4A93 - chains B and J of the 15 polymer chains in the assembly; structure by X-ray diffraction, 3.40 A resolution.

[Chain B]
Name: DNA-directed RNA polymerase II subunit RPB2
From: Saccharomyces cerevisiae
Notes: EC 2.7.7.6
Reference sequence: P08518 (RPB2_YEAST); numbering as in UniProt (aligned over 1-1224)
Chain sequence (1224 residues; row label = number of the first residue in the row):
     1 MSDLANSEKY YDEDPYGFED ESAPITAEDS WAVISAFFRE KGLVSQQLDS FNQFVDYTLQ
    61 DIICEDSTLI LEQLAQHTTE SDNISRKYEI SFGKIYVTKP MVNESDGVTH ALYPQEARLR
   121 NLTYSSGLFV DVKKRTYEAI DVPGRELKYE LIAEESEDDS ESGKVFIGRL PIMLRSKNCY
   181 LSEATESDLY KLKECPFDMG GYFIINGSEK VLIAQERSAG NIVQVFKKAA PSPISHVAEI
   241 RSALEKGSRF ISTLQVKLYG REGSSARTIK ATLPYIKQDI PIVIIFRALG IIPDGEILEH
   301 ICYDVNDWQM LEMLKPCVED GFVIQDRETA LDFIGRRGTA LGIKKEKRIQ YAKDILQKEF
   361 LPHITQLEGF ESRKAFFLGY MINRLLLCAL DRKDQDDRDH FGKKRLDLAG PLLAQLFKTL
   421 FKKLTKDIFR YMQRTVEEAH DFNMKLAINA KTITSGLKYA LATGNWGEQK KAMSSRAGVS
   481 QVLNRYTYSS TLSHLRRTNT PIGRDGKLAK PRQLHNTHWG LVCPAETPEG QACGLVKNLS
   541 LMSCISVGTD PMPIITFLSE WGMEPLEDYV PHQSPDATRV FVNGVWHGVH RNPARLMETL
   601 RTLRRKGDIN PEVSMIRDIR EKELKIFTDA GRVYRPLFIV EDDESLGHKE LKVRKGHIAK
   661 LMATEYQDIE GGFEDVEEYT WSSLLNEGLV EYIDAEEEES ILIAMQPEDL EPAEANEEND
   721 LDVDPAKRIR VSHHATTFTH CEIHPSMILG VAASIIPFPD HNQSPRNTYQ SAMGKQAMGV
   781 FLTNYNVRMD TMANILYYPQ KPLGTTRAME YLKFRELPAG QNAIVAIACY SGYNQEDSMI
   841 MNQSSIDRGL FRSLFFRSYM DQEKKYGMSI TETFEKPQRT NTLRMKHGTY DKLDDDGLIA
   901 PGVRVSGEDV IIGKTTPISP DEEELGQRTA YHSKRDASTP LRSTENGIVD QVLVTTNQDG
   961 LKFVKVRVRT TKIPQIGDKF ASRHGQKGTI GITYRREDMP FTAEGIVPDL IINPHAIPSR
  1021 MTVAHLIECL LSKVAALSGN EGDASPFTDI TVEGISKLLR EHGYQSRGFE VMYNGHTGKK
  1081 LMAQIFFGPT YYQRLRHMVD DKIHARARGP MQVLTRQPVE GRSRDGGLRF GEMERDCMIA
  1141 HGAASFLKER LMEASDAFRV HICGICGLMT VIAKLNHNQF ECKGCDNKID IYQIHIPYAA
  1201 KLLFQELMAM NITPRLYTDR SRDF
Not modelled in the structure: 1-19, 71-89, 135-163, 438-445, 503-508, 669-677, 716-721, 920-932, 934-935
Bound ions: Zn2+: Cys-1163, Cys-1166, Cys-1182, Cys-1185

[Chain J]
Name: DNA-directed RNA polymerases I, II, and III subunit rpabc 5
From: Saccharomyces cerevisiae
Reference sequence: P22139 (RPAB5_YEAST); numbering as in UniProt (aligned over 1-70)
Chain sequence (70 residues; each row starts with the number of its first residue):
     1 MIVPVRCFSC GKVVGDKWES YLNLLQEDEL DEGTALSRLG LKRYCCRRMI LTHVDLIEKF
    61 LRYNPLEKRD
Not modelled in the structure: 66-70
Swiss-Prot annotation at these positions:
  - binding site (Zn(2+)): Cys-7, Cys-10, Cys-45, Cys-46
  - cross-link: Lys-59 (Glycyl lysine isopeptide (Lys-Gly) (interchain with G-Cter in ubiquitin))
Bound ions: Zn2+: Cys-7, Cys-10, Cys-45, Cys-46

[How chain B and chain J interact]
Pairs across the interface (66; chain B residue first):
  Glu-186(B) / Arg-62(J)  salt bridge
  Ser-187(B) / Arg-62(J)
  Tyr-190(B) / Lys-59(J)
  Tyr-190(B) / Arg-62(J)
  Tyr-190(B) / Tyr-63(J)  hydrophobic
  Cys-195(B) / Tyr-63(J)
  Pro-196(B) / Tyr-63(J)
  Phe-197(B) / Lys-59(J)
  Val-780(B) / Leu-56(J)  hydrophobic
  Thr-783(B) / Phe-60(J)
  Thr-783(B) / Tyr-63(J)  hydrogen bond
  Asn-784(B) / Tyr-63(J)  hydrogen bond (backbone-side chain)
  Tyr-785(B) / Met-1(J)
  Tyr-785(B) / Phe-60(J)  hydrophobic
  Ile-795(B) / Met-1(J)  hydrophobic
  Leu-796(B) / Met-1(J)
  Tyr-797(B) / Met-1(J)
  Tyr-798(B) / Ile-2(J)
  Tyr-798(B) / Pro-4(J)  hydrophobic
  Pro-799(B) / Val-54(J)
  Pro-799(B) / Leu-56(J)  hydrophobic
  Gln-800(B) / Arg-48(J)
  Gln-800(B) / Met-49(J)
  Gln-800(B) / Thr-52(J)
  Lys-801(B) / Leu-51(J)
  Lys-801(B) / Thr-52(J)  hydrogen bond (backbone-side chain)
  Lys-801(B) / Val-54(J)
  Leu-803(B) / Leu-51(J)  hydrophobic
  Arg-815(B) / Val-54(J)
  Glu-816(B) / Val-54(J)
  Glu-816(B) / Leu-56(J)
  Leu-817(B) / Leu-56(J)  hydrophobic
  Asn-822(B) / Arg-48(J)  hydrogen bond (backbone-side chain)
  Asn-822(B) / Thr-52(J)  hydrogen bond
  Ala-823(B) / Arg-48(J)
  Ile-824(B) / Ser-9(J)
  Ile-824(B) / Cys-45(J)  hydrophobic
  Ile-824(B) / Arg-48(J)
  Ser-845(B) / Phe-8(J)  hydrogen bond (side chain-backbone)
  Ser-845(B) / Ser-9(J)
  Arg-848(B) / Cys-7(J)
  Arg-848(B) / Phe-8(J)  hydrogen bond (side chain-backbone)
  Arg-848(B) / Ser-9(J)  hydrogen bond (side chain-backbone)
  Arg-848(B) / Gly-11(J)
  Leu-850(B) / Phe-8(J)  hydrophobic
  Arg-996(B) / Ser-9(J)
  Arg-996(B) / Cys-10(J)  hydrogen bond (side chain-backbone)
  Glu-1004(B) / Lys-42(J)  salt bridge
  Glu-1004(B) / Arg-43(J)
  Ile-1006(B) / Arg-43(J)
  Ile-1006(B) / Tyr-44(J)  hydrophobic
  Val-1007(B) / Ser-9(J)
  Asp-1009(B) / Ser-9(J)  hydrogen bond
  Asp-1009(B) / Arg-48(J)  salt bridge
  Lys-1033(B) / Tyr-44(J)
  Ala-1035(B) / Leu-51(J)
  Ala-1036(B) / Tyr-44(J)  hydrophobic
  Ala-1036(B) / Arg-47(J)  hydrogen bond (backbone-side chain)
  Leu-1037(B) / Tyr-44(J)  hydrophobic
  Leu-1037(B) / Arg-47(J)  hydrogen bond (backbone-side chain)
  Ser-1038(B) / Gly-33(J)
  Gly-1039(B) / Glu-32(J)
  Gly-1039(B) / Leu-51(J)
  Tyr-1064(B) / Tyr-44(J)
  Glu-1070(B) / Tyr-44(J)  hydrogen bond
  Phe-1087(B) / Tyr-44(J)
Interface residues without a listed pair, chain B (51 interface residues in all): Lys-191, Lys-193, Glu-194, Pro-802, Pro-818, Gln-821, Asn-842, Gly-849, Asn-1040, Pro-1089
Interface residues without a listed pair, chain J (31 interface residues in all): Val-3, Val-5, Arg-6, Asp-31, His-53, Asn-64

[Summary]
The interface between chain B and chain J involves 51 residues on one side and 31 on the other, with 13
hydrogen bonds and 3 salt bridges. Among the polar pairs are Glu-186(B)/Arg-62(J), Glu-1004(B)/Lys-42(J) and
Asp-1009(B)/Arg-48(J). UniProt lists 4 Zn2+-binding residues on chain J.
Here chain B is DNA-directed RNA polymerase II subunit RPB2 and chain J is DNA-directed RNA polymerases I, II,
and III subunit rpabc 5, both from Saccharomyces cerevisiae. Entry 4A93 (RNA Polymerase II elongation complex
containing a CPD Lesion) was determined by X-ray diffraction.
